Entry 4QZ2 (X-ray diffraction, 2.70 A resolution); this record covers chains T and U of the 28 polymer chains in the assembly.

Chain T:
Molecule: Probable proteasome subunit alpha type-7
Organism: Saccharomyces cerevisiae
Notes: EC 3.4.25.1
UniProtKB: P21242 (PSA7_YEAST); residues -3 to 284 here correspond to UniProt positions 1-288 (UniProt number = residue number + 4)
Sequence (288 residues; each row starts with the number of its first residue; numbers below 1 keep their minus sign (Met-3 is residue -3)):
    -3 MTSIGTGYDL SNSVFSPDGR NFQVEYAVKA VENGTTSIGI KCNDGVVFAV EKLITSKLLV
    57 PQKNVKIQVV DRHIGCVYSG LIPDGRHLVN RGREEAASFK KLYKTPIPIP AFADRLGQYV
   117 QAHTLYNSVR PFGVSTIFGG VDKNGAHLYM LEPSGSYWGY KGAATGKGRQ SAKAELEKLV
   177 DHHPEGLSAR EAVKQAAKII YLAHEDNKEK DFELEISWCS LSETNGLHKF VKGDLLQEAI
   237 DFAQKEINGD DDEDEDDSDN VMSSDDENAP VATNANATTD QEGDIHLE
Disordered / not traced: -3 to 1, 245-284
Curated features (UniProtKB/Swiss-Prot):
  - modified residue: Thr-2 (N-acetylthreonine)

Chain U:
Molecule: Proteasome subunit alpha type-1
Organism: Saccharomyces cerevisiae
Notes: EC 3.4.25.1
UniProtKB: P21243 (PSA1_YEAST); residues -8 to 243 here correspond to UniProt positions 1-252 (UniProt number = residue number + 9)
Sequence (252 residues; each row starts with the number of its first residue; numbers below 1 keep their minus sign (Met-8 is residue -8)):
    -8 MSGAAAASAA GYDRHITIFS PEGRLYQVEY AFKATNQTNI NSLAVRGKDC TVVISQKKVP
    52 DKLLDPTTVS YIFCISRTIG MVVNGPIPDA RNAALRAKAE AAEFRYKYGY DMPCDVLAKR
   112 MANLSQIYTQ RAYMRPLGVI LTFVSVDEEL GPSIYKTDPA GYYVGYKATA TGPKQQEITT
   172 NLENHFKKSK IDHINEESWE KVVEFAITHM IDALGTEFSK NDLEVGVATK DKFFTLSAEN
   232 IEERLVAIAE QD
Disordered / not traced: -8 to 1, 243

Chain T / chain U interface:
Pairs across the interface (63; chain T residue first):
  Thr2(T) - His6(U)  hydrogen bond (backbone-side chain)
  Gly3(T) - His6(U)
  Tyr4(T) - Arg5(U)
  Tyr4(T) - Tyr21(U)
  Ser9(T) - Arg126(U)
  Val10(T) - His6(U)
  Val10(T) - Gln18(U)
  Phe11(T) - Gln18(U)  hydrogen bond (backbone-side chain)
  Phe11(T) - Tyr21(U)
  Phe11(T) - Ala22(U)  hydrophobic
  Phe11(T) - Ala25(U)  hydrophobic
  Phe11(T) - Arg126(U)
  Phe11(T) - Pro127(U)
  Phe11(T) - Gly129(U)
  Ser12(T) - Tyr21(U)
  Pro13(T) - Tyr21(U)  hydrophobic
  Pro13(T) - Lys24(U)  hydrogen bond (backbone-side chain)
  Asp14(T) - Lys24(U)
  Gly15(T) - Tyr21(U)
  Gly15(T) - Ala25(U)
  Lys37(T) - Asp56(U)  salt bridge
  Asp110(T) - Arg82(U)
  Gln114(T) - Arg82(U)  hydrogen bond (side chain-backbone)
  Gln114(T) - Asn83(U)
  Gln114(T) - Leu86(U)
  Gln117(T) - Pro79(U)
  Gln117(T) - Asp80(U)
  Gln117(T) - Asn83(U)  hydrogen bond
  Gln117(T) - Arg126(U)  hydrogen bond
  Thr120(T) - Arg126(U)  hydrogen bond (backbone-side chain)
  Leu121(T) - Tyr124(U)
  Leu121(T) - Arg126(U)
  Leu121(T) - Leu128(U)  hydrophobic
  Tyr122(T) - Tyr124(U)
  Tyr122(T) - Met125(U)  hydrophobic
  Ser150(T) - Pro79(U)
  Gly151(T) - Pro79(U)
  Ser152(T) - Ile78(U)
  Ser152(T) - Pro79(U)
  Tyr153(T) - Arg82(U)  hydrogen bond (backbone-side chain)
  Trp154(T) - Leu55(U)  hydrophobic
  Trp154(T) - Thr59(U)
  Trp154(T) - Val60(U)  hydrophobic
  Trp154(T) - Ser61(U)
  Trp154(T) - Tyr62(U)
  Trp154(T) - Ile78(U)  hydrophobic
  Trp154(T) - Arg82(U)
  Gly155(T) - Leu55(U)
  Gly155(T) - Asp56(U)  hydrogen bond (backbone-backbone)
  Gly155(T) - Thr59(U)  hydrogen bond (backbone-side chain)
  Tyr156(T) - Leu54(U)
  Tyr156(T) - Leu55(U)
  Tyr156(T) - Asp56(U)
  Lys157(T) - Leu54(U)  hydrogen bond (backbone-backbone)
  Lys157(T) - Leu55(U)
  Gly158(T) - Leu54(U)  hydrogen bond (backbone-backbone)
  Lys169(T) - Asp52(U)
  Lys169(T) - Leu54(U)
  Leu172(T) - Leu54(U)
  Glu173(T) - Lys53(U)  salt bridge
  Glu173(T) - Leu54(U)
  Val176(T) - Leu54(U)  hydrophobic
  Asp177(T) - Lys53(U)  salt bridge
Also at the interface, not in a pair above, chain T (32 interface residues in all): Tyr145
Also at the interface, not in a pair above, chain U (29 interface residues in all): Pro57

Overview:
The interface between chain T and chain U involves 32 residues on one side and 29 on the other, with 12
hydrogen bonds and 3 salt bridges. Polar pairs include Lys37(T)-Asp56(U), Glu173(T)-Lys53(U) and
Asp177(T)-Lys53(U).
Here chain T is Probable proteasome subunit alpha type-7 and chain U is Proteasome subunit alpha type-1, both
from Saccharomyces cerevisiae. Entry 4QZ2 (yCP beta5-M45I mutant in complex with the epoxyketone inhibitor ONX
0914) was determined by X-ray diffraction together with 4QUX, 4QUY, 4QV0, 4QV1, 4QV3, 4QV4 and 42 further
entries from the same study.
